PDB entry 6PCP | X-ray diffraction, 3.20 A resolution | chains A and D

== Chain A (and D) ==
Molecule: MarR family transcriptional regulator
From: Bordetella pertussis
Notes: chain D of this document is another copy of the same molecule, construct and numbering; everything in this record applies to it too
UniProtKB: A0A0T7MD48 (A0A0T7MD48_BORPT); residues 1-161 here correspond to UniProt positions 68-228 (UniProt number = residue number + 67)
Chain sequence (161 residues; each row starts with the number of its first residue):
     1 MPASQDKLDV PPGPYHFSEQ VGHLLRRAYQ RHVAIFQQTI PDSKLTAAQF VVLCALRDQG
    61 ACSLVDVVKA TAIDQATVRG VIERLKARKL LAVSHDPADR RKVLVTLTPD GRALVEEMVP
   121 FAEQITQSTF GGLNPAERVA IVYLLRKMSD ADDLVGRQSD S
Not modelled in the structure: 1-11, 152-161 (chain D: 1-12, 152-161)
Differences from the reference sequence: conflict Leu8 (Pro75 in A0A0T7MD48), Asp160 (Glu227 in A0A0T7MD48)
Ligand contacts:
  - 6-hydroxypyridine-3-carboxylic acid (OA7), molecule 1: Tyr15, Phe17, Gly22, His23, Arg26
  - 6-hydroxypyridine-3-carboxylic acid (OA7), molecule 2: His32, Phe36, Ala47, Val51, Ile125, Thr126
Reported in the primary citation:
  - binding site for 6-hydroxypyridine-3-carboxylic acid: Tyr15, His23, Arg26, His32
  - conformationally variable residues (side-chain flip): Tyr15, Arg26

== Interface between chain A and chain D ==
Contacting residue pairs - 82 pairs, chain A then chain D:
  Tyr15(A) - Asp58(D)
  Tyr15(A) - Val119(D)  hydrophobic
  Tyr15(A) - Ala122(D)
  Tyr15(A) - Glu123(D)
  Phe17(A) - Val51(D)  hydrophobic
  Phe17(A) - Cys54(D)  hydrophobic
  Phe17(A) - Ala70(D)
  Ser18(A) - Arg146(D)
  Glu19(A) - Arg146(D)
  Gln20(A) - Thr126(D)  hydrogen bond
  Val21(A) - Thr126(D)
  Val21(A) - Thr129(D)
  Val21(A) - Phe130(D)  hydrophobic
  Gly22(A) - His32(D)
  His23(A) - Thr71(D)
  His23(A) - Ala72(D)
  Leu24(A) - Val142(D)  hydrophobic
  Leu24(A) - Leu145(D)  hydrophobic
  Leu25(A) - Ala28(D)  hydrophobic
  Leu25(A) - Leu145(D)  hydrophobic
  Arg26(A) - Tyr29(D)
  Arg26(A) - Thr71(D)  hydrogen bond (side chain-backbone)
  Arg26(A) - Ala72(D)  hydrogen bond (side chain-backbone)
  Arg26(A) - Ile73(D)
  Arg27(A) - Ala72(D)
  Ala28(A) - Leu25(D)
  Ala28(A) - Leu145(D)  hydrophobic
  Tyr29(A) - Arg26(D)
  Tyr29(A) - Tyr29(D)  hydrophobic
  Gln30(A) - Ala72(D)
  Arg31(A) - Met148(D)  hydrogen bond (side chain-backbone)
  Arg31(A) - Ser149(D)
  His32(A) - Gly22(D)
  Phe50(A) - Tyr15(D)
  Val51(A) - Phe17(D)  hydrophobic
  Cys54(A) - Phe17(D)  hydrophobic
  Ala55(A) - Phe17(D)
  Arg57(A) - Tyr15(D)
  Asp58(A) - Phe17(D)
  Ala70(A) - Phe17(D)
  Thr71(A) - His23(D)
  Thr71(A) - Arg26(D)  hydrogen bond (backbone-side chain)
  Ala72(A) - Arg26(D)  hydrogen bond (backbone-side chain)
  Ala72(A) - Arg27(D)
  Ala72(A) - Gln30(D)
  Ile73(A) - Arg26(D)
  Val119(A) - Tyr15(D)  hydrophobic
  Ala122(A) - Tyr15(D)
  Glu123(A) - Gly13(D)
  Glu123(A) - Tyr15(D)
  Thr126(A) - Gln20(D)  hydrogen bond
  Thr129(A) - Val21(D)
  Thr129(A) - Met148(D)
  Phe130(A) - Val21(D)  hydrophobic
  Leu133(A) - Lys147(D)
  Leu133(A) - Met148(D)  hydrophobic
  Glu137(A) - Leu144(D)
  Glu137(A) - Lys147(D)  salt bridge
  Ala140(A) - Leu144(D)  hydrophobic
  Ile141(A) - Ile141(D)  hydrophobic
  Ile141(A) - Leu144(D)
  Ile141(A) - Leu145(D)  hydrophobic
  Ile141(A) - Met148(D)  hydrophobic
  Val142(A) - Leu24(D)
  Leu144(A) - Leu133(D)  hydrophobic
  Leu144(A) - Glu137(D)
  Leu144(A) - Ala140(D)  hydrophobic
  Leu144(A) - Ile141(D)  hydrophobic
  Leu145(A) - Leu24(D)  hydrophobic
  Leu145(A) - Leu25(D)  hydrophobic
  Leu145(A) - Ala28(D)  hydrophobic
  Arg146(A) - Ser18(D)
  Arg146(A) - Glu19(D)
  Lys147(A) - Leu133(D)
  Lys147(A) - Glu137(D)
  Met148(A) - Arg31(D)  hydrogen bond (backbone-side chain)
  Met148(A) - Thr129(D)
  Met148(A) - Leu133(D)  hydrophobic
  Met148(A) - Ile141(D)  hydrophobic
  Ser149(A) - Arg27(D)  hydrogen bond (backbone-side chain)
  Ser149(A) - Ala28(D)
  Ser149(A) - Arg31(D)
Interface residues without a listed pair, chain A (47 interface residues in all): His16, Tyr143, Asp150
Interface residues without a listed pair, chain D (47 interface residues in all): Phe50, Ala55, Arg57, Gly132, Tyr143

== Summary ==
The chain A/chain D interface involves 47 residues from each chain, with 9 hydrogen bonds and 1 salt bridge.
Polar pairs include Glu137(A)-Lys147(D), Gln20(A)-Thr126(D) and Arg26(A)-Thr71(D). Ligands of chain A:
6-hydroxypyridine-3-carboxylic acid. From the paper: a binding site for 6-hydroxypyridine-3-carboxylic acid at
Tyr15(A), His23(A) and Arg26(A) among others; conformational variability at Tyr15(A) and Arg26(A).
Chain A and chain D are both MarR family transcriptional regulator (Bordetella pertussis); the structure,
Mechanism for regulation of DNA binding of Bordetella bronchiseptica BpsR by 6-hydroxynicotinic acid, was
determined by X-ray diffraction (same publication as 6PCO).
